3OPY - chains A and K of the 12 polymer chains in the assembly; structure by X-ray diffraction, 3.05 A resolution.

== Chain A ==
Molecule: 6-phosphofructo-1-kinase alpha-subunit
Source organism: Pichia pastoris
Notes: EC 2.7.1.11
UniProt: Q8NJU8 (Q8NJU8_PICPA); residues 1-989 here = UniProt positions 1-989
Sequence (989 residues; row label = number of the first residue in the row):
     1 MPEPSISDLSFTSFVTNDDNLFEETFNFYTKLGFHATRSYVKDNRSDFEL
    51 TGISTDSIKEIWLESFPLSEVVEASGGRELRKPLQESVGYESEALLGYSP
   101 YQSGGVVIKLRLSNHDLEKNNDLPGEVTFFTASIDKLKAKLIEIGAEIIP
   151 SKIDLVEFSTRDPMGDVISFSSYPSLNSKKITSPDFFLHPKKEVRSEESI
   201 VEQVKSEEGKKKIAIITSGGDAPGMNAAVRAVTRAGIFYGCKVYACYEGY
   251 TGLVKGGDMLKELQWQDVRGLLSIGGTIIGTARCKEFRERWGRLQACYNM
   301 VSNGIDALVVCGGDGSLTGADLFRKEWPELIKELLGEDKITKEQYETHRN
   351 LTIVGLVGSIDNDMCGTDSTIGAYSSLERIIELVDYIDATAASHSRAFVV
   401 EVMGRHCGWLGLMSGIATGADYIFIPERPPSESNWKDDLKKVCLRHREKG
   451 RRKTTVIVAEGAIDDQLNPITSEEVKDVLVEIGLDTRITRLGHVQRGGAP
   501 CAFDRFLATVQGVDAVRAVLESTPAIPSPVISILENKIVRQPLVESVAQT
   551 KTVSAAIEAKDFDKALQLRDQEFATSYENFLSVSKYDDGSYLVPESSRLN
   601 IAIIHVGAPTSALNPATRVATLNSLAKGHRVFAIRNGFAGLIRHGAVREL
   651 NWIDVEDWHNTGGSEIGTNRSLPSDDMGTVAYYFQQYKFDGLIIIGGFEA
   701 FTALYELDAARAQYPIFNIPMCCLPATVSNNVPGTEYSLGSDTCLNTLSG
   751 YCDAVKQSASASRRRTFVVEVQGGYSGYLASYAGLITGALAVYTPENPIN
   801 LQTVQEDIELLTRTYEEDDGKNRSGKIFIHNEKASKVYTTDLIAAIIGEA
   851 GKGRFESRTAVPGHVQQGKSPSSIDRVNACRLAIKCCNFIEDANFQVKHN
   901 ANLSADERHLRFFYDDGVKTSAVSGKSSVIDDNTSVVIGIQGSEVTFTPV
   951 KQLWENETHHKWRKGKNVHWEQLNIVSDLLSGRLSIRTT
Disordered / not traced: 1-4, 43, 55, 75-76, 99, 103, 115-117, 153-154, 177, 187-207, 334-341, 761, 820-822, 963-966
Curated features (UniProtKB/Swiss-Prot):
  - region: Tyr586 to Leu599 (Interdomain linker)
  - active site: Asp361 (Proton acceptor)
  - binding site (ATP): Gly220, Arg283, Cys284, Gly313 to Ser316
  - binding site (Mg(2+)): Asp314
  - binding site (beta-D-fructose 6-phosphate): Ser359 to Asp361, Arg396, Met403 to Arg405, Glu460, Arg487, His493 to Arg496
  - binding site (beta-D-fructose 2,6-bisphosphate): Arg670, Thr727 to Asn731, Arg765, Gln772 to Gly774, Glu832, Arg858, His864 to Gln867, Arg963

== Chain K ==
Molecule: 6-phosphofructo-1-kinase gamma-subunit
Source organism: Pichia pastoris
Notes: EC 2.7.1.11
UniProt: A7MAS3 (A7MAS3_PICPA); residues 1-351 here = UniProt positions 1-351
Sequence (351 residues; each row starts with the number of its first residue):
     1 MVTKDSIIRDLERENVGPEFGEFLNTLQTDLNSEKPPIEQVKSQLETHFN
    51 LAHETQEFSRKNDNAPVDKLLTNYYNNYEVNVLEFVLQMGFSRDLSIPLN
   101 VWFVLDMISQLSTSKQDLPLDYYLVLNNSQTGKYSDFVRYLIYEAVGAEI
   151 HCFEQGSMPEQYRSSRWEDKVKGPALANRGPIRGNVGAGDRKITFHLLCK
   201 KTARMILVGDDRETDFEMSDRSFVTLLLDYYQRVGTTKKIDLLLLTNNFD
   251 TNMNNKLQQLKILESLNMLKSNCYVLDYQITVDQVTANFNSYVEGIPAFR
   301 RHEIANFLKKRKTPKNADELIFKYVGRWNICYQKKFHQGNISIHQISGYL
   351 D
Disordered / not traced: 1-4, 152-175

== Interface between chain A and chain K ==
Contacting residue pairs (22):
  Ser597(A) with Gln116(K), hydrogen bond
  Val897(A) with Gln116(K)
  Lys898(A) with Gln116(K); Asp117(K)
  His899(A) with Tyr78(K); Gln116(K), hydrogen bond (backbone-side chain)
  Asn900(A) with Tyr78(K); Asn81(K); Val82(K); Ser114(K), hydrogen bond; Gln116(K), hydrogen bond (backbone-backbone); Asp117(K), hydrogen bond
  Ala901(A) with Tyr78(K), hydrogen bond (backbone-side chain); Val82(K)
  Asn902(A) with Tyr78(K), hydrogen bond
  Phe913(A) with Leu118(K), hydrophobic
  Asp915(A) with Lys238(K)
  Asp916(A) with Thr237(K); Lys239(K), salt bridge
  Val923(A) with Leu118(K)
  Ser924(A) with Pro119(K)
  Gly925(A) with Leu118(K)
Also at the interface, not in a pair above, chain A (16 interface residues in all): Ala893, Ser921, Ala922
Also at the interface, not in a pair above, chain K (12 interface residues in all): Asn77

== In short ==
16 residues of chain A face 12 of chain K across their interface; the contacts include 7 hydrogen bonds and 1
salt bridge. Among the polar pairs are Asp916(A)-Lys239(K), Ser597(A)-Gln116(K) and His899(A)-Gln116(K).
Here chain A is 6-phosphofructo-1-kinase alpha-subunit and chain K is 6-phosphofructo-1-kinase gamma-subunit,
both from Pichia pastoris. Entry 3OPY (Crystal structure of Pichia pastoris phosphofructokinase in the
T-state) was determined by X-ray diffraction.
